7JW9 - chains A and B of the 4 polymer chains in the assembly; structure by X-ray diffraction, 2.39 A resolution.

[Chain A (and B)]
Protein: Alkanesulfonate monooxygenase
Organism: Pseudomonas fluorescens
Notes: EC 1.14.14.5; chain B of this document is another copy of the same molecule, construct and numbering; everything in this record applies to it too
UniProtKB: Q3K9A1 (Q3K9A1_PSEPF); numbering as in UniProt (aligned over 1-381)
Sequence (404 residues; each row starts with the number of its first residue; numbers below 1 keep their minus sign (Met-22 is residue -22)):
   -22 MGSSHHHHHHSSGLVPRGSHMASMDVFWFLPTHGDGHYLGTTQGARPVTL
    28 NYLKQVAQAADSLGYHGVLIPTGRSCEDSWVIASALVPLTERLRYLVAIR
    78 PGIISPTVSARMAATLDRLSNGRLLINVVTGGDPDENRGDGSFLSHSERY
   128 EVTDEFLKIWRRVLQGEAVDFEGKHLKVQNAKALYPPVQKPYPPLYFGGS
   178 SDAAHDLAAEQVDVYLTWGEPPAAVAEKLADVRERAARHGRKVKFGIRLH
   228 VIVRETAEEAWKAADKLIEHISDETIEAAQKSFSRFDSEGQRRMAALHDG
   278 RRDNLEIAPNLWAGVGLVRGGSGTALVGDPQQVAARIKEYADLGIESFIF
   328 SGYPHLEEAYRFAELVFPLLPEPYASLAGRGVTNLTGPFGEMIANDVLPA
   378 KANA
Not modelled in the structure: -22 to -1, 378-381
Sequence notes: initiating methionine (-22); expression tag (-21 to 0)
Bound ions: Na+: Ala273, Asp276 (shared with 1 residue of chain C)
Residues lining bound ligands:
  - methanesulfonic acid (03S): Phe6, Leu46, Pro48, Trp195, Arg225, Arg296, Gly297, Gly298, Ser299
  - FMN (flavin mononucleotide): Pro48, Thr49, Arg77, Asn104, Val105, Val106, Thr107, Gly108, Gly109, His123, Tyr127, Gly175, Gly176, Ser177, Ser178, Ala181, Leu193, Thr194, Trp195, Arg225, Asp264, Ser265, Glu266, Gly267
From the paper describing this entry:
  - binding site for flavin mononucleotide: Thr49, Arg77, Asn104, Gly108, Gly109, His123, Tyr127, Gly175, Ser177, Ser178, Trp195, Ser265, Glu266, Gly267
  - contacts within the chain: His10-Arg296, Arg126-Asp264, His227-Arg296, His227-Ser299 (hydrogen bond)
  - binding site for methanesulfonic acid: Trp195, Arg225, Arg296, Ser299
  - mutagenesis - W195A, R225A, R296A: abolished catalytic activity on methanesulfonic acid
  - conformationally variable residues (order/disorder transition, side-chain flip): Trp195, Asp250 to Leu282, Val295 to Gly300, Ala355 to Ala377
  - self-association interface (contacts with another copy of this molecule): Arg51, Asp110, Glu113, Arg262

[Chain A / chain B interface]
Contacting residue pairs (90):
  Thr9(A) - Tyr162(B)
  His10(A) - Tyr162(B)
  Leu27(A) - Pro65(B)  hydrophobic
  Leu27(A) - Leu96(B)
  Arg51(A) - Arg88(B)
  Arg51(A) - Asn157(B)
  Arg51(A) - Lys159(B)
  Arg51(A) - Leu161(B)
  Ser52(A) - Tyr162(B)  hydrogen bond (backbone-side chain)
  Cys53(A) - Tyr162(B)
  Glu54(A) - Thr92(B)  hydrogen bond
  Glu54(A) - Arg95(B)  salt bridge
  Glu54(A) - Tyr162(B)
  Asp55(A) - Met89(B)
  Asp55(A) - Thr92(B)  hydrogen bond (backbone-side chain)
  Val58(A) - Ser61(B)
  Val58(A) - Met89(B)
  Val58(A) - Thr92(B)
  Val58(A) - Leu93(B)  hydrophobic
  Val58(A) - Leu96(B)  hydrophobic
  Ile59(A) - Thr92(B)
  Ile59(A) - Leu96(B)  hydrophobic
  Ser61(A) - Val58(B)
  Ser61(A) - Ser61(B)
  Ser61(A) - Ala62(B)
  Ala62(A) - Ser61(B)
  Ala62(A) - Pro65(B)
  Pro65(A) - Leu27(B)  hydrophobic
  Pro65(A) - Ala62(B)
  Leu66(A) - Pro65(B)  hydrophobic
  Leu66(A) - Leu66(B)  hydrophobic
  Arg77(A) - Val85(B)
  Ile80(A) - Ile81(B)
  Ile80(A) - Ser82(B)  hydrogen bond (backbone-backbone)
  Ile80(A) - Val85(B)  hydrophobic
  Ile81(A) - Ile80(B)
  Ser82(A) - Ile80(B)  hydrogen bond (backbone-backbone)
  Ser82(A) - Asp117(B)  hydrogen bond (side chain-backbone)
  Thr84(A) - Gly116(B)  hydrogen bond (side chain-backbone)
  Thr84(A) - Asp117(B)
  Val85(A) - Arg77(B)
  Val85(A) - Ile80(B)  hydrophobic
  Val85(A) - Asp117(B)
  Arg88(A) - Arg51(B)
  Arg88(A) - Asp117(B)  salt bridge
  Met89(A) - Asp55(B)
  Met89(A) - Val58(B)
  Thr92(A) - Glu54(B)  hydrogen bond
  Thr92(A) - Asp55(B)  hydrogen bond (side chain-backbone)
  Thr92(A) - Val58(B)
  Thr92(A) - Ile59(B)
  Leu93(A) - Val58(B)  hydrophobic
  Arg95(A) - Glu54(B)  salt bridge
  Leu96(A) - Leu27(B)
  Leu96(A) - Val58(B)  hydrophobic
  Leu96(A) - Ile59(B)  hydrophobic
  Asp112(A) - Asn157(B)  hydrogen bond
  Arg115(A) - Val155(B)
  Arg115(A) - Gln156(B)  hydrogen bond (backbone-backbone)
  Gly116(A) - Thr84(B)  hydrogen bond (backbone-side chain)
  Gly116(A) - Val155(B)
  Gly116(A) - Gln156(B)  hydrogen bond (backbone-backbone)
  Gly116(A) - Asn157(B)
  Gly116(A) - Ala158(B)
  Asp117(A) - Ser82(B)  hydrogen bond (backbone-side chain)
  Asp117(A) - Thr84(B)
  Asp117(A) - Val85(B)
  Asp117(A) - Arg88(B)  salt bridge
  Gly118(A) - Lys154(B)
  Phe120(A) - Lys154(B)
  Phe120(A) - Gln156(B)
  Lys154(A) - Gly118(B)
  Lys154(A) - Phe120(B)
  Val155(A) - Arg115(B)
  Val155(A) - Gly116(B)
  Val155(A) - Asp117(B)
  Val155(A) - Gly118(B)
  Gln156(A) - Arg115(B)  hydrogen bond (backbone-backbone)
  Gln156(A) - Gly116(B)  hydrogen bond (backbone-backbone)
  Asn157(A) - Arg51(B)
  Asn157(A) - Asp112(B)  hydrogen bond
  Asn157(A) - Gly116(B)
  Ala158(A) - Gly116(B)
  Lys159(A) - Arg51(B)
  Leu161(A) - Arg51(B)
  Tyr162(A) - Thr9(B)
  Tyr162(A) - His10(B)
  Tyr162(A) - Ser52(B)  hydrogen bond (side chain-backbone)
  Tyr162(A) - Cys53(B)
  Tyr162(A) - Glu54(B)
Other interface residues (no listed pair), chain A (42 interface residues in all): Val25, Trp57
Other interface residues (no listed pair), chain B (43 interface residues in all): Val25, Thr26, Trp57

[Summary]
42 residues of chain A face 43 of chain B across their interface; the contacts include 18 hydrogen bonds and 4
salt bridges. Polar pairs include Glu54(A)-Arg95(B), Arg88(A)-Asp117(B) and Ser52(A)-Tyr162(B). From the
paper: a binding site for flavin mononucleotide at Thr49(A), Arg77(A) and Asn104(A) among others; W195A, R225A
and R296A of chain A abolish catalytic activity on methanesulfonic acid.
Both chains are Alkanesulfonate monooxygenase (Pseudomonas fluorescens). Entry 7JW9 (Ternary cocrystal
structure of alkanesulfonate monooxygenase MsuD from Pseudomonas fluorescens) was determined by X-ray
diffraction (same publication as 7JV3, 7JYB, 7K14 and 7K64).
